Entry 4Y8T (X-ray diffraction, 2.70 A resolution); this record covers chains H and Z of the 30 polymer chains in the assembly.

== Chain H ==
Protein: Proteasome subunit beta type-2
From: Saccharomyces cerevisiae S288c
Notes: EC 3.4.25.1
Reference sequence: P25043 (PSB2_YEAST); residues 1-232 here correspond to UniProt positions 30-261 (UniProt number = residue number + 29)
Amino-acid sequence (232 residues; row label = number of the first residue in the row):
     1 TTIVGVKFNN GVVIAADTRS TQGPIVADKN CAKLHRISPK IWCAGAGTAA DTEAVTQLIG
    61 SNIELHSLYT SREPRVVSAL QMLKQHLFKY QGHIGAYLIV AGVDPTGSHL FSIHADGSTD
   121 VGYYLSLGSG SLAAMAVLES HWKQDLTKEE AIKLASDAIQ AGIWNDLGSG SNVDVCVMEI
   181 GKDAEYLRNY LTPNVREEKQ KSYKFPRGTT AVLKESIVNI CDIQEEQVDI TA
Not modelled in the structure: 227-232
Construct notes: engineered mutation Asp-116 (His145 in P25043)
Swiss-Prot annotation at these positions:
  - active site: Thr-1 (Nucleophile)

== Chain Z ==
Protein: Proteasome subunit beta type-6
From: Saccharomyces cerevisiae S288c
Notes: EC 3.4.25.1
Reference sequence: P23724 (PSB6_YEAST); residues 1-222 here correspond to UniProt positions 20-241 (UniProt number = residue number + 19)
Amino-acid sequence (222 residues; row label = number of the first residue in the row):
     1 QFNPYGDNGG TILGIAGEDF AVLAGDTRNI TDYSINSRYE PKVFDCGDNI VMSANGFAAD
    61 GDALVKRFKN SVKWYHFDHN DKKLSINSAA RNIQHLLYGK RFFPYYVHTI IAGLDEDGKG
   121 AVYSFDPVGS YEREQCRAGG AAASLIMPFL DNQVNFKNQY EPGTNGKVKK PLKYLSVEEV
   181 IKLVRDSFTS ATERHIQVGD GLEILIVTKD GVRKEFYELK RD
Metal / ion sites: Mg2+: Thr-192, His-195, Val-198

== Interface between chain H and chain Z ==
Residue-residue contacts (60; chain H residue first):
  Arg-19(H) with Ile-196(Z); Asp-222(Z), salt bridge
  Thr-21(H) with Ile-196(Z)
  Pro-24(H) with Arg-194(Z); His-195(Z); Ile-196(Z), hydrogen bond (backbone-backbone)
  Ile-25(H) with Leu-145(Z), hydrophobic; Arg-194(Z); His-195(Z)
  Val-26(H) with Glu-193(Z); Arg-194(Z), hydrogen bond (backbone-backbone); Ile-196(Z), hydrophobic
  Ala-27(H) with Arg-194(Z), hydrogen bond (backbone-side chain)
  Lys-29(H) with Glu-193(Z), salt bridge; Arg-194(Z)
  Ile-163(H) with Asp-222(Z)
  Trp-164(H) with Ile-35(Z); Arg-38(Z), hydrogen bond (backbone-side chain); Arg-221(Z); Asp-222(Z)
  Asn-165(H) with Tyr-33(Z)
  Asp-166(H) with Tyr-33(Z)
  Leu-167(H) with Arg-28(Z); Ile-30(Z), hydrophobic; Asp-32(Z); Tyr-33(Z), hydrogen bond (backbone-backbone); Ile-35(Z), hydrophobic; Ile-196(Z)
  Gly-168(H) with Tyr-33(Z)
  Ser-169(H) with Asp-222(Z)
  Gly-170(H) with Asp-222(Z)
  Ser-171(H) with Asp-222(Z), hydrogen bond (backbone-side chain)
  Asn-194(H) with Lys-220(Z), hydrogen bond (backbone-side chain); Asp-222(Z)
  Arg-196(H) with Thr-189(Z); Ser-190(Z), hydrogen bond; Glu-193(Z)
  Glu-197(H) with Arg-185(Z), salt bridge
  Lys-199(H) with Asp-186(Z)
  Gln-200(H) with Lys-182(Z); Arg-185(Z), hydrogen bond; Asp-186(Z), hydrogen bond (backbone-side chain)
  Lys-201(H) with Glu-179(Z); Asp-186(Z), hydrogen bond (backbone-side chain)
  Tyr-203(H) with Phe-149(Z); Gln-153(Z); Leu-183(Z); Asp-186(Z), hydrogen bond
  Phe-205(H) with Asn-152(Z); Gln-153(Z); Gln-159(Z)
  Pro-206(H) with Pro-162(Z), hydrophobic
  Arg-207(H) with Pro-162(Z)
  Gly-208(H) with Pro-162(Z)
  Thr-209(H) with Asn-158(Z); Gln-159(Z); Tyr-160(Z), hydrogen bond (backbone-backbone)
  Thr-210(H) with Asn-165(Z)
  Ala-211(H) with Gly-166(Z)
  Val-212(H) with Asn-165(Z)
Interface residues without a listed pair, chain H (34 interface residues in all): Gly-23, Asp-28, Val-195
Interface residues without a listed pair, chain Z (33 interface residues in all): Ser-34, Glu-161, Gln-197

== Overview ==
34 residues of chain H face 33 of chain Z across their interface; the contacts include 13 hydrogen bonds and 3
salt bridges. Polar pairs include Arg-19(H)/Asp-222(Z), Lys-29(H)/Glu-193(Z) and Glu-197(H)/Arg-185(Z). From
UniProt: active-site residue Thr-1(H) on chain H.
Here chain H is Proteasome subunit beta type-2 and chain Z is Proteasome subunit beta type-6, both from
Saccharomyces cerevisiae S288c. Entry 4Y8T (Yeast 20S proteasome beta2-H116D mutant in complex with Ac-PAE-ep)
was determined by X-ray diffraction together with 4Y69, 4Y6A, 4Y6V, 4Y6Z, 4Y70, 4Y74 and 34 further entries
from the same study.
